5O5O - chains A and C of the 4 polymer chains in the assembly; structure by X-ray diffraction, 3.40 A resolution.

Chain A (and C):
Molecule: RNase adapter protein RapZ
Source organism: Escherichia coli
Notes: chain C of this document is another copy of the same molecule, construct and numbering; everything in this record applies to it too
UniProt: P0A894 (RAPZ_ECOLI); residues 1-284 here = UniProt positions 1-284
Amino-acid sequence (284 residues; row label = number of the first residue in the row):
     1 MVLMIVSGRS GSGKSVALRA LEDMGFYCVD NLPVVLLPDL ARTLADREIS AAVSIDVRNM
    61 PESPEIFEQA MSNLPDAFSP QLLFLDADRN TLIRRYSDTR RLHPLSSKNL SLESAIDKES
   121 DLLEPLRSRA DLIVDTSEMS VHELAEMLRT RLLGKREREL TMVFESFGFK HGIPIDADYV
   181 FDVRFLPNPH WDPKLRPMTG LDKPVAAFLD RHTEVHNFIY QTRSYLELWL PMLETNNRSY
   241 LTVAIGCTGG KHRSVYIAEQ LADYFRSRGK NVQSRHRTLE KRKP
Unresolved in the structure: 100-111, 282-284 (chain C: 154-158, 282-284)
Curated features (UniProtKB/Swiss-Prot):
  - region: Arg266 to Pro284 (RNA-binding)
  - binding site (ATP): Gly8 to Ser15
  - binding site (GTP): Asp56 to Asn59
  - modified residue: Lys251 (N6-acetyllysine)
  - mutagenesis: Lys270 (K270A: Lack of activity. Does not bind GlmY and GlmZ; when associated with A-281; A-282 and A-283), Lys281 (K281A: Lack of activity. Does not bind GlmY and GlmZ; when associated with A-270; A-282 and A-283), Arg282 (R282A: Lack of activity. Does not bind GlmY and GlmZ; when associated with A-270; A-281 and A-283), Lys283 (K283A: Lack of activity. Does not bind GlmY and GlmZ; when associated with A-270; A-281 and A-282)
Reported in the primary citation:
  - self-association interface (contacts with another copy of this molecule): Tyr27 to Asp30, Asn31 to Val34, Val35 to Thr43, Trp191
  - mutagenesis - V29W, N31W: abolished binding to self-interaction of the NTD
  - mutagenesis - W191A: decreased binding to interaction of the CTD with the NTD
  - mutagenesis - V180G: abolished binding to self-interaction of the CTD
  - conformationally variable residues (order/disorder transition): Thr99 to Leu112

How chain A and chain C interact:
Contacting residue pairs - 51 pairs, chain A then chain C:
  Arg19(A) with Arg100(C)
  Glu22(A) with Arg58(C), salt bridge
  Asp23(A) with Arg100(C), salt bridge
  Gly25(A) with Leu105(C)
  Tyr27(A) with Asn31(C), hydrogen bond (side chain-backbone); Pro33(C); Arg58(C); Asn59(C)
  Cys28(A) with Asp30(C); Asn31(C), hydrogen bond (backbone-side chain)
  Val29(A) with Asp30(C); Asn31(C)
  Asp30(A) with Val29(C); Asp30(C), hydrogen bond (backbone-backbone)
  Asn31(A) with Tyr27(C), hydrogen bond (backbone-side chain); Cys28(C), hydrogen bond (side chain-backbone)
  Leu32(A) with Tyr27(C); Leu32(C), hydrophobic
  Pro33(A) with Tyr27(C); Leu40(C), hydrophobic
  Leu36(A) with Thr43(C)
  Asp39(A) with Leu36(C)
  Leu40(A) with Pro33(C); Leu36(C), hydrophobic
  Thr43(A) with Leu36(C)
  Arg58(A) with Glu22(C), salt bridge
  Asn59(A) with Tyr27(C), hydrogen bond
  Asp210(A) with Arg94(C); Asp98(C)
  Arg211(A) with Arg94(C), hydrogen bond (backbone-side chain)
  Thr213(A) with Ile93(C)
  His216(A) with Ile93(C), hydrogen bond (side chain-backbone); Arg94(C), hydrogen bond (side chain-backbone); Tyr96(C); Asp98(C), salt bridge
  Ile219(A) with Asp98(C)
  Tyr220(A) with Asn109(C), hydrogen bond (side chain-backbone); Leu112(C), hydrophobic
  Gln221(A) with Leu110(C), hydrogen bond (side chain-backbone); Ser111(C)
  Arg223(A) with Tyr96(C), hydrogen bond
  Tyr256(A) with Asp98(C)
  Gln260(A) with Ser97(C); Asp98(C); Thr99(C)
  Tyr264(A) with Asp98(C); Thr99(C); Arg100(C); Arg101(C)
  Ser267(A) with Thr99(C), hydrogen bond (side chain-backbone)
  Arg268(A) with Arg101(C)
Also at the interface, not in a pair above, chain A (35 interface residues in all): Phe26, Leu44, Thr99, Asn217, Asp263
Also at the interface, not in a pair above, chain C (31 interface residues in all): Arg19, Asp39, Asn90, Leu102, Pro104

Overview:
The interface between chain A and chain C involves 35 residues on one side and 31 on the other, with 13
hydrogen bonds and 4 salt bridges. Among the polar pairs are Glu22(A)-Arg58(C), Asp23(A)-Arg100(C) and
His216(A)-Asp98(C). From the paper: V29W and N31W of chain A abolish binding to self-interaction of the NTD;
conformational variability at Thr99(A); 4 substitutions were tested in all.
Chain A and chain C are both RNase adapter protein RapZ (Escherichia coli); the structure, X-ray crystal
structure of RapZ from Escherichia coli (P32 space group), was determined by X-ray diffraction, deposited
together with 5O5Q.
